PDB entry 8ILM | electron microscopy, 3.30 A resolution | chains G and N of the 19 polymer chains in the assembly

[Chain G]
Protein: Ribulose bisphosphate carboxylase large chain
From: Synechococcus elongatus PCC 6301
Notes: EC 4.1.1.39
Reference sequence: P00880 (RBL_SYNP6); residues 1-472 here = UniProt positions 1-472
Chain sequence (472 residues; row label = number of the first residue in the row):
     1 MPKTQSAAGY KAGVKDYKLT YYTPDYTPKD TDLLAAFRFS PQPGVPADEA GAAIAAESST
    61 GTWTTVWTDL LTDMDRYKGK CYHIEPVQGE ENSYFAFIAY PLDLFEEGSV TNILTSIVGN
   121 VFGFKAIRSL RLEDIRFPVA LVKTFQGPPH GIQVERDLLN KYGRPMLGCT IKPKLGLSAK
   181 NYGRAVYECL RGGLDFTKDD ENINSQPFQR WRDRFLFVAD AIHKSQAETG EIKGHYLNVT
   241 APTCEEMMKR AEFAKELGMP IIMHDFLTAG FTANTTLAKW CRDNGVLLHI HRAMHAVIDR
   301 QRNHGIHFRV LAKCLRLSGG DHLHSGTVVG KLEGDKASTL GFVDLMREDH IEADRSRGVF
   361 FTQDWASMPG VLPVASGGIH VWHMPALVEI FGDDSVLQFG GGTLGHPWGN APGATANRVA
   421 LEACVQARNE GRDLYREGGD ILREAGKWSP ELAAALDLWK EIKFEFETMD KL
Disordered / not traced: 1-13, 470-472
UniProt features mapped onto this chain:
  - motif: Glu461 to Glu467 (Interacts with RbcX2)
  - active site (Proton acceptor): Lys172, His291
  - binding site (substrate): Asn120, Thr170, Lys174, Arg292, His324, Ser376
  - binding site (Mg(2+)): Lys198, Asp200, Glu201
  - site: Lys331 (Transition state stabilizer)
  - modified residue: Lys198 (N6-carboxylysine)
  - mutagenesis: Glu49 (E49A/C: Does not form the RbcL8-(RbcX2)8 complex), Ala53 (A53H: Wild-type formation of the RbcL8-(RbcX2)8 complex), Trp67 to Leu71 (Alters the RbcL-RbcS interface, RbcS cannot displace RbcX2 from assembly intermediate), Glu106 (E106Q: Protein aggregates, forms RbcL2-RbcX(2)2 homodimer intermediate poorly), Ala126 (A126Y: Reduced formation of the RbcL8-(RbcX2)8 complex), Arg212 (R212S: Forms stable homodimer in presence of RbcX2 but does not form RbcL8 form), Glu461 to Leu472 (Remains bound to GroEL), Phe464 (F464A: Remains bound to GroEL), Phe466 (F466A: Remains bound to GroEL)

[Chain N]
Protein: Protein BUNDLE SHEATH DEFECTIVE 2, chloroplastic
From: Arabidopsis thaliana
Reference sequence: Q9SN73 (BSD2_ARATH); residues 1-80 here correspond to UniProt positions 57-136 (UniProt number = residue number + 56)
Chain sequence (81 residues; each row starts with the number of its first residue; numbering starts at 0):
     0 MAANNNPQGT KPNSLVCANC EGEGCVACSQ CKGGGVNLID HFNGQFKAGA LCWLCRGKKE
    60 VLCGDCNGAG FIGGFLSTFD E
Disordered / not traced: 0-6, 80
Sequence notes: initiating methionine (0)
UniProt features mapped onto this chain:
  - zinc finger: Pro6 to Thr77 (CR-type)
  - binding site (Zn(2+)): Cys16, Cys19, Glu22, Cys24, Cys27, Cys30, Cys51, Cys54, Glu59, Cys62, Cys65

[Chain G / chain N interface]
Contacting residue pairs - 44 pairs, chain G then chain N:
  Val14(G) with Val15(N); Glu20(N); Gly21(N)
  Lys15(G) with Glu20(N)
  Gly44(G) with Lys10(N); Pro11(N); Ser13(N), hydrogen bond (backbone-side chain)
  Val45(G) with Pro11(N); Ser13(N)
  Pro46(G) with Pro11(N); Asn12(N)
  Glu49(G) with Asn12(N); Ser13(N); Leu14(N), hydrogen bond (side chain-backbone); Val15(N), hydrogen bond (side chain-backbone)
  Ala53(G) with Leu14(N), hydrophobic; Phe70(N), hydrophobic
  Ala56(G) with Phe70(N), hydrophobic
  Glu57(G) with Phe70(N); Phe74(N), hydrogen bond (side chain-backbone); Leu75(N), hydrogen bond (side chain-backbone)
  Ser59(G) with Leu75(N)
  Gly61(G) with Phe70(N); Leu75(N); Ser76(N)
  Trp63(G) with Val15(N), hydrophobic; Ala68(N), hydrogen bond (backbone-backbone); Gly69(N); Phe70(N)
  Thr64(G) with Gly21(N); Gly67(N), hydrogen bond (side chain-backbone); Ala68(N)
  Val66(G) with Cys24(N); Leu61(N), hydrophobic
  Trp67(G) with Leu61(N), hydrophobic; Asn66(N)
  Asn120(G) with Phe74(N); Leu75(N)
  Gly123(G) with Phe74(N)
  Phe124(G) with Leu14(N), hydrophobic; Gly72(N); Gly73(N)
  Lys125(G) with Gly72(N); Phe78(N)
Interface residues without a listed pair, chain G (21 interface residues in all): Thr62, Ala126
Interface residues without a listed pair, chain N (23 interface residues in all): Glu22, Gly23

[Overview]
The interface between chain G and chain N involves 21 residues on one side and 23 on the other, with 7
hydrogen bonds. Polar contacts include Gly44(G)-Ser13(N), Glu49(G)-Leu14(N) and Glu49(G)-Val15(N).
Chain G is Ribulose bisphosphate carboxylase large chain (Synechococcus elongatus PCC 6301) and chain N is
Protein BUNDLE SHEATH DEFECTIVE 2, chloroplastic (Arabidopsis thaliana); the structure, The cryo-EM structure
of eight Rubisco large subunits (RbcL), two Arabidopsis thaliana Rubisco accumulation factors 1 ..., was
determined by electron microscopy, deposited together with 8ILB, 8IO2, 8IOJ and 8IOL.
